Entry 6THH (X-ray diffraction, 3.48 A resolution); this record covers chains A and C of the 3 polymer chains in the assembly.

== Chain A ==
Protein: SIRV3 AcrID1 (gp02) anti-CRISPR protein
Source organism: Sulfolobus islandicus rudivirus 3
UniProt: A0A1B3SN05 (A0A1B3SN05_9VIRU); residue numbers follow UniProt; this construct covers 1-96
Sequence (104 residues; row label = number of the first residue in the row):
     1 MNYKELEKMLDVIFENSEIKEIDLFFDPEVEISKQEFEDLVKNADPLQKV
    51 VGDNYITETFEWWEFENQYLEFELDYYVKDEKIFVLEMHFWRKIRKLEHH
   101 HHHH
Disordered / not traced: 97-104
Differences from the reference sequence: expression tag (97-104)

== Chain C ==
Protein: CRISPR-associated protein, CscA
Source organism: Sulfolobus islandicus LAL14/1
UniProt: M9U4Y8 (M9U4Y8_SULIS); residues 1-847 here = UniProt positions 1-847
Sequence (855 residues; numbered 1 to 855; the number before each row is that of its first residue):
     1 MRNLKRIVMGENKLIGLVRTALDSITLGQGVNEAKIKSPQSYAFHTISVG
    51 TISLDICKAIYSSSEIGRKQLENLSKKYNMPFEDLWFYGGFLHDWNKLSG
   101 KEESLENKEELTKKIIDKLKLPNEFLHGISTMAEGHLPDNLHLPLWVSIK
   151 LADMLLISDIGSVRDVFYFANSDSYRNAIEALKEYNLELNYVSSTFRLFT
   201 LIASKELLNDVFNEKSGYFPLISYADGIVFLKRKNSQPVLLSKIVDLLSR
   251 QVFSSSSEVIEEKISDIEKCIKNKEELFRQMNIDVKSAIYDEEGKVKQIN
   301 AFLPTKVCKPFEDVVGNLDNKSKLQVAREVIERNRKDIPFGLLIYFVNKF
   351 SKNEEDYIRKGLGINEKSLKYLLNIGDVQKALDKILELLEKRYAEQSSDK
   401 TLLYYVKFSSSGNIIDDLPKITDRPNDYCVVCGMPIYSSNPVRFVQYASE
   451 LGGRAEIWIPREKALDEIDNVRDDWKVCPICIYEANLMKDRVKPPYFIVT
   501 FYPGVPISLLNIIDFDFSQSSIKYYIDEEKDTYFTAFEKMGGRLEPYVKK
   551 VLPAYFSSKVIIKASEVSNFSLSTRLSKSELNKLLPYAPMISMIFLTSPV
   601 LISSNLYEMPIAHERVISITSTYNYTFMKSLNSNLLTLYSIFAYSAKYDA
   651 MRKICGRSDLDNCLGYLTEEMDLYSSVDPALGVLSIGMGVGTPIDTDEKF
   701 FSAFLPVSGYLLKVTGKVSKMGETLKSSIFSIAYALKDIIKSQKVSKYDV
   751 TGFLRDGVDMFFKTTSVIKDKEDRIGISVNAAISSLENKYALDDQHRAQV
   801 YSALQDIFKTLYSIEEESDRSLAISIANTLSNWLYIAYKLVLQGDKSLEH
   851 HHHHH
Disordered / not traced: 104-106, 447-470, 612, 845-855
Differences from the reference sequence: expression tag (848-855)
Modified / non-standard residues: Mse1, Mse9, Mse80, Mse132, Mse154, Mse281, Mse434, Mse488, Mse540, Mse590, Mse593, Mse609, Mse628, Mse651, Mse671, Mse688, Mse721, Mse760 (selenomethionine; parent Met)
Disulfide bonds: C270-C308, C655-C663
Metal / ion sites: Zn2+: C429, C432, C478, C481
From the paper describing this entry:
  - Zn2+ coordination: C429
  - catalytic residues: H45

== How chain A and chain C interact ==
Residue-residue contacts (19; chain A residue first):
  E7(A) - N3(C)
  E7(A) - K5(C)  salt bridge
  D11(A) - N3(C)  hydrogen bond
  D11(A) - R6(C)  salt bridge
  F14(A) - Mse1(C)  hydrogen bond (backbone-backbone)
  E15(A) - R2(C)
  E15(A) - N3(C)  hydrogen bond (side chain-backbone)
  E15(A) - R6(C)  salt bridge
  N16(A) - Q519(C)
  N43(A) - L4(C)
  W63(A) - K530(C)
  W63(A) - D531(C)
  F65(A) - Y525(C)  hydrophobic
  F65(A) - K539(C)
  E66(A) - Y525(C)
  E66(A) - I526(C)
  E66(A) - K530(C)  hydrogen bond (backbone-side chain)
  E66(A) - Y710(C)
  E66(A) - K713(C)  salt bridge
Other interface residues (no listed pair), chain A (10 interface residues in all): K96
Other interface residues (no listed pair), chain C (17 interface residues in all): K523, D527, Y734
From the paper, about this interface:
  - interface residues, chain C: Mse1(C), N3(C), R6(C), D516(C)

== Summary ==
Chain A and chain C form an interface of 10 and 17 residues respectively, with 4 hydrogen bonds and 4 salt
bridges. Among the polar pairs are E7(A)-K5(C), D11(A)-R6(C) and E15(A)-R6(C). The Zn2+ site is built by
C429(C), C432(C), C478(C) and C481(C). The paper reports the catalytic residue H45(C); interface residues
Mse1(C), N3(C) and R6(C) among others.
Chain A is SIRV3 AcrID1 (gp02) anti-CRISPR protein (Sulfolobus islandicus rudivirus 3) and chain C is
CRISPR-associated protein, CscA (Sulfolobus islandicus LAL14/1); the structure, Crystal structure of type I-D
CRISPR-Cas nuclease Cas10d in complex with the SIRV3 AcrID1 (gp02) anti-CRISPR ..., was determined by X-ray
diffraction, deposited together with 6YES.
